Entry 8QVD (X-ray diffraction, 3.30 A resolution); this record covers chains A and C of the 4 polymer chains in the assembly.

Chain A (and C):
Name: Xylose isomerase-like TIM barrel domain-containing protein
Source organism: Deinococcus aerius
Notes: chain C of this document is another copy of the same molecule, construct and numbering; everything in this record applies to it too
UniProtKB: A0A2I9DAN1 (A0A2I9DAN1_9DEIO); numbering as in UniProt (aligned over 1-333)
Amino-acid sequence (347 residues; numbered 1 to 347; the number before each row is that of its first residue):
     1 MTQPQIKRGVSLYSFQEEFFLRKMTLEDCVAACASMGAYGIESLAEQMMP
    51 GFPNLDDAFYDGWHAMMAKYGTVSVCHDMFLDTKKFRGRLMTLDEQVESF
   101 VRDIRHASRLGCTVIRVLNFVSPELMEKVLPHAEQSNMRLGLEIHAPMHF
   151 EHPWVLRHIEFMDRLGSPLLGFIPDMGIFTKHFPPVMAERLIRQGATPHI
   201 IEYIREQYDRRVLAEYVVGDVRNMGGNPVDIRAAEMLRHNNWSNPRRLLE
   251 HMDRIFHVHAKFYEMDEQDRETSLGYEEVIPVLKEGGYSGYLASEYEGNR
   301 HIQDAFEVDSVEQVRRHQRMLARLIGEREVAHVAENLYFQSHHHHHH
Disordered / not traced: 1-3, 328-347
Construct notes: expression tag (334-347)
Metal / ion sites: Cd2+ site 1: Asp57, Asp61, His182; Cd2+ site 2: His64, Glu206; Cd2+ site 3 near His132 (its only coordinating residue here); Cd2+ site 4: Glu143, Asp175, His259, Glu295; Cd2+ site 5 near His145 (its only coordinating residue here); Cd2+ site 6 near His199 (its only coordinating residue here); Cd2+ site 7 near His239 (its only coordinating residue here)

Chain A / chain C interface:
Pairs across the interface - 38 pairs, chain A then chain C:
  Lys84(A) - Tyr216(C)
  Ser122(A) - Arg210(C)
  Glu124(A) - Arg210(C)  salt bridge
  Met148(A) - Leu213(C)  hydrophobic
  His149(A) - His149(C)
  Glu151(A) - Glu151(C)
  Glu151(A) - Asn244(C)  hydrogen bond
  Glu151(A) - Arg247(C)  salt bridge
  His152(A) - Leu213(C)
  Pro153(A) - Arg211(C)
  Pro153(A) - Trp242(C)
  Trp154(A) - Arg210(C)
  Trp154(A) - Arg211(C)
  Trp154(A) - Val212(C)  hydrophobic
  Leu156(A) - Trp242(C)
  Leu156(A) - Asn244(C)
  Arg157(A) - Arg210(C)
  Arg157(A) - Arg211(C)
  Asp209(A) - Arg157(C)
  Arg210(A) - Ser122(C)
  Arg210(A) - Glu124(C)  salt bridge
  Arg210(A) - Trp154(C)
  Arg210(A) - Arg157(C)
  Arg211(A) - Pro153(C)
  Arg211(A) - Trp154(C)
  Arg211(A) - Arg157(C)
  Val212(A) - Trp154(C)  hydrophobic
  Leu213(A) - Met148(C)  hydrophobic
  Leu213(A) - His152(C)
  Tyr216(A) - Lys84(C)
  Arg238(A) - Arg238(C)
  Trp242(A) - Pro153(C)
  Trp242(A) - Leu156(C)
  Asn244(A) - Glu151(C)  hydrogen bond
  Arg247(A) - Glu151(C)  salt bridge
  Arg247(A) - Arg247(C)
  Arg247(A) - Glu250(C)  salt bridge
  Glu250(A) - Arg247(C)  salt bridge
Interface residues without a listed pair, chain A (28 interface residues in all): Thr83, Phe120, Pro123, Pro147, Glu215, Ser243
Interface residues without a listed pair, chain C (24 interface residues in all): Pro147, Asp209, Ser243

Summary:
28 residues of chain A and 24 residues of chain C are in contact; the contacts include 2 hydrogen bonds and 6
salt bridges. Among the polar pairs are Glu124(A)-Arg210(C), Glu151(A)-Arg247(C) and Arg247(A)-Glu250(C). The
Cd2+ site 1 is built by Asp57(A), Asp61(A) and His182(A).
Chain A and chain C are both Xylose isomerase-like TIM barrel domain-containing protein (Deinococcus aerius);
the structure, Deinococcus aerius TR0125 C-glucosyl deglycosidase (CGD), wild type crystal cryoprotected with
glycerol, was determined by X-ray diffraction, deposited together with 8QVC, 8QVE and 8UMC.
